9F8B - chain A; structure by X-ray diffraction, 1.40 A resolution.

== Chain A ==
Name: Monoglyceride lipase
Organism: Homo sapiens
Notes: EC 3.1.1.23
UniProt: Q99685 (MGLL_HUMAN); residue numbers follow UniProt; this construct covers 1-303
Chain sequence (323 residues; row label = number of the first residue in the row; numbers below 1 keep their minus sign (Met-19 is residue -19)):
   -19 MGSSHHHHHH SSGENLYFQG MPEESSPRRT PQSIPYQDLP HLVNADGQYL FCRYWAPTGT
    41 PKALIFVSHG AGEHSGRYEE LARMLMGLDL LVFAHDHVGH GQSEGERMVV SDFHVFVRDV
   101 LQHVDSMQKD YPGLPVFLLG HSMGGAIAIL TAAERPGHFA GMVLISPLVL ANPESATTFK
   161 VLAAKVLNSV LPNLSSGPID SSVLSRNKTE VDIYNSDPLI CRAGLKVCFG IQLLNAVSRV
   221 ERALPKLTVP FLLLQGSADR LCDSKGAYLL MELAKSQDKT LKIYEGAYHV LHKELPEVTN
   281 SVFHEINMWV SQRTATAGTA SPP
Not modelled in the structure: -19 to 0, 296-303
Sequence notes: initiating methionine (-19); expression tag (-18 to 0); engineered mutation Ala36 (Lys in Q99685), Ser169 (Leu in Q99685), Ser176 (Leu in Q99685)
Bound ions: Na+ near Pro112 (its only coordinating residue here)
Ligand contacts: A1IA3 ((4AR,8AS)-6-[4-[[4-(trifluoromethyl)phenyl]methyl]piperidin-1-yl]carbonyl-4,4A,5,7,8,8A-hexahydropyrido[4,3-b][1,4]oxazin-3-one): Gly50, Ala51, Glu53, Arg57, His121, Ser122, Met123, Leu148, Ala151, Ser155, Ala156, Phe159, Ile179, Leu184, Tyr194, Leu205, Gly210, Leu213, Leu214, Val217, Leu241, His269, Val270
Swiss-Prot annotation at these positions:
  - active site: Ser122 (Nucleophile), Asp239 (Charge relay system), His269 (Charge relay system)
  - modified residue: Thr10 (Phosphothreonine), Tyr58 (3'-nitrotyrosine)
  - mutagenesis: Tyr194 (Y194F: Does not affect ability to hydrolyze 1- or 2-monoacylglycerol), Cys201 (C201A: Does not affect ability to hydrolyze 1- or 2-monoacylglycerol), Cys208 (C208A: Does not affect ability to hydrolyze 1- or 2-monoacylglycerol), Cys242 (C242A: Reduced 1-monoacylglycerol lipase activity)
Reported in the primary citation:
  - catalytic residues: Ser122 (citing earlier work)

== Summary ==
Ligands of chain A: compound A1IA3. Curated annotation (UniProt) lists 3 active-site residues and 4
mutagenesis sites. The paper reports the catalytic residue Ser122.
Chain A is Monoglyceride lipase (Homo sapiens); the structure, Crystal structure of human monoacylglycerol
lipase in complex with compound 7n, was determined by X-ray diffraction (same publication as 9F8A, 9F8C and
9F8D).
